PDB entry 4LF6 | X-ray diffraction, 3.31 A resolution | chains A and T of the 21 polymer chains in the assembly

# Chain A
Molecule: 16S rRNA
Source organism: Thermus thermophilus
Sequence (1522 nucleotides; row label = number of the first residue in the row; note: 43 numbers in that range are skipped by the numbering (no residue carries them; nothing is unmodelled there); a row labelled like 190A-190L holds insertion residues (190A, then the next letters in order); numbering starts at 0):
     0 UUUGUUGGAGAGUUUGAUCCUGGCUCAGGGUGAACGCUGGCGGCGUGCCU
    50 AAGACAUGCAAGUCGUGCGGG
    73 CCGCGGGGUUUU
    88 ACUCCG
    95 UGGUC
   101 AGCGGCGGACGGGUGAGUAACGCGUGGGU
  129A G
   130 ACCUACCCGGAAGAGGGGGACAACCCGGGGAAACUCGGGCUAAUCCCCCA
   180 UGUGGACCCGC
190A-190L CCCUUGGGGUGU
   191 GUCCAAAGGGCUUU
   216 GCCCGCUUCCGGAUGGGCCCGCGUCCCAUCAGCUAGUUGGUGGGGUAAUG
   266 GCCCACCAAGGCGACGACGGGUAGCCGGUCUGAGAGGAUGGCCGGCCACA
   316 GGGGCACUGAGACACGGGCCCCACUCCUACGGGAGGCAGCAGUUAGGAAU
   366 CUUCCGCAAUGGGCGCAAGCCUGACGGAGCGACGCCGCUUGGAGGAAGAA
   416 GCCCUUCGGGGUGUAAACUCCUGAA
   442 CCCGGGACGAAACCCCCGACGA
   474 GGGGACUGACGGUACCGGG
   494 GUAAUAGCGCCGGCCAACUCCGUGCCAGCAGCCGCGGUAAUACGGAGGGC
   544 GCGAGCGUUACCCGGAUUCACUGGGCGUAAAGGGCGUGUAGGCGGCCUGG
   594 GGCGUCCCAUGUGAAAGACCACGGCUCAACCGUGGGGGAGCGUGGGAUAC
   644 GCUCAGGCUAGACGGUGGGAGAGGGUGGUGGAAUUCCCGGAGUAGCGGUG
   694 AAAUGCGCAGAUACCGGGAGGAACGCCGAUGGCGAAGGCAGCCACCUGGU
   744 CCACCCGUGACGCUGAGGCGCGAAAGCGUGGGGAGCAAACCGGAUUAGAU
   794 ACCCGGGUAGUCCACGCCCUAAACGAUGCGCGCUAGGUCUCUGGGUCU
   848 CCUGGGGGCCGAAGCUAACGCGUUAAGCGCGCCGCCUGGGGAGUACGGCC
   898 GCAAGGCUGAAACUCAAAGGAAUUGACGGGGGCCCGCACAAGCGGUGGAG
   948 CAUGUGGUUUAAUUCGAAGXAACGCGAAGAACCUUACCAGGCCUUGACAU
   998 GCUAGG
 1003A G
  1004 AACCCGGGUGAAAGCCUGGGGUGCCCC
1030A-1030D GCGA
  1031 GGGGAGCCCUAGCACAGGUGCUGCAUGGCCGUCGUCAGCUCGUGCCGUGA
  1081 GGUGUUGGGUUAAGUCCCGCAACGAGCGCAACCCCCGCCGUUAGUUGCCA
  1131 GCGGUUCGGCCGGGCACUCUAACGGGACUGCCCGCGAAA
  1171 GCGGGAGGAAGGAGGGGACGACGUCUGGUCAGCAUGGCCCUUACGGCCUG
  1221 GGCGACACACGUGCUACAAUGCCCACUACAAAGCGAUGCCACCCGGCAAC
  1271 GGGGAGCUAAUCGCAAAAAGGUGGGCCCAGUUCGGAUUGGGGUCUGCAAC
  1321 CCGACCCCAUGAAGCCGGAAUCGCUAGUAAUCGCGGAUCAG
 1361A C
  1362 CAUGCCGCGGUGAAUACGUUCCCGGGCCUUGUACACACXGCCXGUXACGC
  1412 CAUGGGAGCGGGCUCUACCCGAAGUCGCCGGG
  1446 AGCCUACGGG
  1459 CAGGCGCCGAGGGUAGGGCCCGUGACUGGGGCGAAGUCGUAACAAGGUAG
  1509 CUGUACCGGAAGGUGCGGCUGGAU
 1532A C
  1533 CA
  1536 CUCCUUUCU
Unresolved in the structure: 0-4, 1532A, 1536-1541
Modified / non-standard residues: PSU (pseudouridine-5'-monophosphate) at position 516, 7MG (7N-methyl-8-hydroguanosine-5'-monophosphate) at position 527, M2G (N2-dimethylguanosine-5'-monophosphate) at position 966, 5MC (5-methylcytidine-5'-monophosphate) at position 967, 2MG (2N-methylguanosine-5'-monophosphate) at position 1207, 5MC (5-methylcytidine-5'-monophosphate) at position 1400, 4OC (4n,o2'-methylcytidine-5'-monophosphate) at position 1402, 5MC (5-methylcytidine-5'-monophosphate) at position 1404, 5MC (5-methylcytidine-5'-monophosphate) at position 1407, UR3 (3-methyluridine-5'-monophoshate) at position 1498, PSU (pseudouridine-5'-monophosphate) at position 1540, PSU (pseudouridine-5'-monophosphate) at position 1541
Sequence notes: conflict C1533 (A2157 in M26923.1), A1534 (C2158 in M26923.1)
Metal / ion sites: Mg2+ site 1: U12, G22; Mg2+ site 2: U12, C526; K+ site 1 near U14 (its only coordinating residue here); Mg2+ site 3 near G21 (its only coordinating residue here); Mg2+ site 4 near C48 (its only coordinating residue here); Mg2+ site 5 near A53 (its only coordinating residue here); Mg2+ site 6 near G105 (its only coordinating residue here); Mg2+ site 7 near G107 (its only coordinating residue here); Mg2+ site 8: A109, G331; Mg2+ site 9: G115, A116, G117, G289; Mg2+ site 10: A116, G117, G289; Mg2+ site 11: C121, G124, U125, G236; 12 more K+ sites not listed; 64 more Mg2+ sites not listed
Ligand contacts:
  - neomycin (NMY), molecule 1: U45, G112, G113, C307, C308, G309, C355, A356, A389, C390, G391, G392, A393
  - neomycin (NMY), molecule 2: C58, A59, G371, C372, C386, U387, G388
  - neomycin (NMY), molecule 3: A119, A120, C121, G122, C123, G236, C237, G238, U239, C240, C241, C242, C280, G281, A282, G284, G285
  - neomycin (NMY), molecule 4: G567, G568, C569, G570, G575, G821, G874, C875, G876, C877, C880
  - neomycin (NMY), molecule 5: G610, A611, C612, C613, A614, C615, G616, A622, C623, C624, G625, U626, G627
  - neomycin (NMY), molecule 6: G1405, U1406, 5MC_1407, A1408, C1409, G1489, C1490, G1491, A1492, A1493, G1494, U1495, C1496

# Chain T
Molecule: ribosomal protein S20
Source organism: Thermus thermophilus
Reference sequence: P80380 (RS20_THET8); numbering as in UniProt (aligned over 1-106)
Sequence (106 residues; row label = number of the first residue in the row):
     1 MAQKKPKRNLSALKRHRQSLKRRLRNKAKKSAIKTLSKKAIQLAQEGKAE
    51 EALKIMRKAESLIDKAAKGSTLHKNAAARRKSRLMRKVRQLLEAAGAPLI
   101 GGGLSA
Unresolved in the structure: 1-7

# Chain A / chain T interface
Pairs across the interface (92):
  G102(A) / Arg-17(T)  salt bridge to the phosphate
  C103(A) / Lys-14(T)  salt bridge to the phosphate
  C103(A) / Arg-17(T)  salt bridge to the phosphate
  C103(A) / Lys-21(T)  phosphate contact
  G104(A) / Lys-14(T)  hydrogen bond to the base
  G104(A) / Gln-18(T)  hydrogen bond to the phosphate
  G104(A) / Lys-21(T)  salt bridge to the phosphate
  G105(A) / Arg-22(T)  salt bridge to the phosphate
  C106(A) / Arg-15(T)  base contact
  G107(A) / Arg-15(T)  hydrogen bond to the base
  G108(A) / Arg-15(T)  base contact
  C131(A) / Asn-75(T)  phosphate contact
  C132(A) / Lys-74(T)  phosphate contact
  C132(A) / Asn-75(T)  hydrogen bond to the phosphate
  U133(A) / Lys-74(T)  phosphate contact
  C175(A) / Arg-25(T)  sugar contact
  C176(A) / Lys-29(T)  salt bridge to the phosphate
  C177(A) / Lys-65(T)  salt bridge to the phosphate
  C178(A) / Lys-65(T)  salt bridge to the phosphate
  A185(A) / Glu-60(T)  base contact
  A185(A) / Ala-78(T)  phosphate contact
  A185(A) / Lys-81(T)  hydrogen bond to the base
  C186(A) / Ala-78(T)  sugar contact
  C186(A) / Lys-81(T)  sugar contact
  C186(A) / Ser-82(T)  hydrogen bond to the phosphate
  C186(A) / Met-85(T)  hydrogen bond to the sugar
  C187(A) / Ser-82(T)  hydrogen bond to the phosphate
  C187(A) / Met-85(T)  sugar contact
  C187(A) / Arg-86(T)  sugar contact
  C187(A) / Arg-89(T)  hydrogen bond to the sugar
  C187(A) / Leu-104(T)  base contact
  C187(A) / Ser-105(T)  hydrogen bond to the base
  C188(A) / Arg-89(T)  sugar contact
  C188(A) / Ser-105(T)  base contact
  U190L(A) / Ser-105(T)  hydrogen bond to the base
  U190L(A) / Ala-106(T)  base contact
  G191(A) / Gly-101(T)  hydrogen bond to the sugar
  G191(A) / Gly-102(T)  hydrogen bond to the sugar
  G191(A) / Gly-103(T)  hydrogen bond to the base
  G191(A) / Leu-104(T)  hydrogen bond to the sugar
  G191(A) / Ser-105(T)  base contact
  U192(A) / Arg-57(T)  sugar contact
  U192(A) / Glu-60(T)  hydrogen bond to the sugar
  U192(A) / Gly-101(T)  sugar contact
  U192(A) / Gly-102(T)  sugar contact
  U192(A) / Gly-103(T)  sugar contact
  C193(A) / Glu-60(T)  sugar contact
  C193(A) / Ser-61(T)  hydrogen bond to the phosphate
  C193(A) / Asp-64(T)  hydrogen bond to the sugar
  C194(A) / Ser-61(T)  hydrogen bond to the phosphate
  C194(A) / Asp-64(T)  sugar contact
  C194(A) / Lys-65(T)  phosphate contact
  C194(A) / Lys-68(T)  phosphate contact
  A195(A) / Lys-65(T)  phosphate contact
  A195(A) / Lys-68(T)  salt bridge to the phosphate
  A196(A) / Lys-68(T)  salt bridge to the phosphate
  G258(A) / Arg-86(T)  salt bridge to the phosphate
  G259(A) / Arg-83(T)  salt bridge to the phosphate
  G260(A) / Arg-83(T)  salt bridge to the phosphate
  U261(A) / Arg-79(T)  salt bridge to the phosphate
  U261(A) / Arg-80(T)  salt bridge to the phosphate
  U261(A) / Arg-83(T)  base contact
  A262(A) / Lys-74(T)  sugar contact
  A262(A) / Asn-75(T)  hydrogen bond to the sugar
  A263(A) / Asn-75(T)  phosphate contact
  A263(A) / Arg-79(T)  salt bridge to the phosphate
  C322(A) / Ser-19(T)  sugar contact
  C322(A) / Arg-23(T)  sugar contact
  U323(A) / Ser-19(T)  sugar contact
  U323(A) / Arg-22(T)  phosphate contact
  U323(A) / Arg-23(T)  phosphate contact
  U323(A) / Asn-26(T)  hydrogen bond to the phosphate
  G324(A) / Arg-22(T)  salt bridge to the phosphate
  G324(A) / Asn-26(T)  hydrogen bond to the phosphate
  G324(A) / Ser-70(T)  hydrogen bond to the phosphate
  A325(A) / Ser-70(T)  phosphate contact
  G332(A) / Leu-10(T)  phosphate contact
  G333(A) / His-16(T)  sugar contact
  U1436(A) / Arg-23(T)  salt bridge to the phosphate
  G1438(A) / Lys-34(T)  phosphate contact
  C1439(A) / Lys-38(T)  salt bridge to the phosphate
  G1453(A) / Leu-36(T)  sugar contact
  G1453(A) / Lys-39(T)  hydrogen bond to the phosphate
  G1454(A) / Thr-35(T)  sugar contact
  G1454(A) / Lys-39(T)  salt bridge to the phosphate
  G1455(A) / Ala-28(T)  sugar contact
  G1455(A) / Ser-31(T)  phosphate contact
  G1455(A) / Ala-32(T)  phosphate contact
  G1455(A) / Thr-35(T)  hydrogen bond to the phosphate
  C1459(A) / Lys-27(T)  phosphate contact
  C1459(A) / Ser-31(T)  hydrogen bond to the phosphate
  A1460(A) / Lys-27(T)  salt bridge to the phosphate
Also at the interface, not in a pair above, chain A (49 interface residues in all): A60, G61, G184, G331
Also at the interface, not in a pair above, chain T (48 interface residues in all): Leu-24, Ala-76

# Summary
49 residues of chain A and 48 residues of chain T are in contact; the contacts include 26 hydrogen bonds and
21 salt bridges. Among the polar pairs are G104(A)/Lys-14(T), G107(A)/Arg-15(T) and A185(A)/Lys-81(T). Ligands
of chain A: 6 copies of neomycin.
Chain A is 16S rRNA and chain T is ribosomal protein S20, both from Thermus thermophilus; the structure,
Crystal Structure of 30S ribosomal subunit from Thermus thermophilus, was determined by X-ray diffraction.
